PDB entry 2CFH | X-ray diffraction, 2.30 A resolution | chains A and C

Chain A:
Name: Trafficking protein particle complex subunit 3
Source organism: Homo sapiens
UniProtKB: O43617 (TPPC3_HUMAN); residues 1-180 here = UniProt positions 1-180
Sequence (194 residues; row label = number of the first residue in the row; numbers below 1 keep their minus sign (Met-13 is residue -13)):
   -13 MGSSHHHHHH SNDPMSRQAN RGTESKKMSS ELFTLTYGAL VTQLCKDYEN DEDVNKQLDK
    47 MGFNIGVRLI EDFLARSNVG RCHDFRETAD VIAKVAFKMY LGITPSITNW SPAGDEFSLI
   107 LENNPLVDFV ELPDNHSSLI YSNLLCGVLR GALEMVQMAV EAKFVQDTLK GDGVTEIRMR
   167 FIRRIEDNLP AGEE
Unresolved in the structure: -13 to 14, 177-180
Covalent attachments: palmitic acid (PLM) linked to Cys68
UniProt features mapped onto this chain:
  - lipidation: Cys68 (S-palmitoyl cysteine)
  - mutagenesis: Asp33 to Glu35 (Impairs interaction with TRAPPC1), Cys68 (C68S: Loss of palmitoylation)

Chain C:
Name: Trafficking protein particle complex subunit 6B
Source organism: Homo sapiens
UniProtKB: Q86SZ2 (TPC6B_HUMAN); residue numbers follow UniProt; this construct covers 1-158
Sequence (158 residues; numbered 1 to 158; the number before each row is that of its first residue):
     1 MADEALFLLL HNEMVSGVYK SAEQGEVENG RCITKLENMG FRVGQGLIER FTKDTARFKD
    61 ELDIMKFICK DFWTTVFKKQ IDNLRTNHQG IYVLQDNKFR LLTQMSAGKQ YLEHASKYLA
   121 FTCGLIRGGL SNLGIKSIVT AEVSSMPACK FQVMIQKL
Unresolved in the structure: 1, 105-110
Modified positions: Cys32 (s-hydroxycysteine; CSO)
UniProt features mapped onto this chain:
  - natural variant: Arg42 to Leu158 (deletion: In NEDMEBA)
  - mutagenesis: Arg31 to Cys32 (Impairs interaction with TRAPPC1)

Chain A / chain C interface:
Contacting residue pairs (45; chain A residue first):
  Ser16(A) with Ala2(C), hydrogen bond (side chain-backbone)
  Glu17(A) with Arg50(C), salt bridge; Phe51(C)
  Leu18(A) with Phe7(C), hydrophobic; Val76(C)
  Phe19(A) with Ala2(C), hydrophobic; Leu6(C); Phe7(C); Leu10(C), hydrophobic
  Leu21(A) with Val43(C); Gly46(C); Leu47(C)
  Thr22(A) with Phe7(C); Leu10(C); Val43(C); Phe121(C)
  Tyr23(A) with Leu10(C)
  Ala25(A) with Met39(C); Val43(C), hydrophobic
  Leu26(A) with Leu10(C), hydrophobic; Met14(C), hydrophobic; Met39(C), hydrophobic
  Gln29(A) with Tyr19(C); Lys35(C); Met39(C)
  Leu30(A) with Val18(C), hydrophobic; Tyr19(C)
  Asp33(A) with Tyr19(C), hydrogen bond; Lys35(C), salt bridge
  Gln43(A) with Val18(C)
  Met47(A) with Glu13(C); Met14(C), hydrophobic; Val18(C), hydrophobic
  Asn50(A) with Glu13(C), hydrogen bond
  Ile51(A) with Leu9(C); Leu10(C), hydrophobic; Glu13(C)
  Arg54(A) with Leu9(C); Gln104(C)
  Leu55(A) with Leu9(C), hydrophobic
  Arg62(A) with Asp3(C), salt bridge
  Met85(A) with Asp3(C)
  Tyr86(A) with Ala2(C); Asp3(C), hydrogen bond (backbone-backbone); Leu6(C)
Interface residues without a listed pair, chain A (25 interface residues in all): Ser15, Asp58, Leu87, Leu130
Interface residues without a listed pair, chain C (25 interface residues in all): Ala5, Asn12, Asn38, Arg42, Thr75

Overview:
Chain A and chain C each contribute 25 residues to their interface, with 4 hydrogen bonds and 3 salt bridges.
Polar contacts include Glu17(A)-Arg50(C), Asp33(A)-Lys35(C) and Arg62(A)-Asp3(C). Covalently linked palmitic
acid: at Cys68(A).
Chain A is Trafficking protein particle complex subunit 3 and chain C is Trafficking protein particle complex
subunit 6B, both from Homo sapiens; the structure, Structure of the Bet3-TPC6B core of TRAPP, was determined
by X-ray diffraction.
